PDB entry 2ZS6 | X-ray diffraction, 2.60 A resolution | chains A and B

[Chain A]
Name: Hemagglutinin components HA3
Source organism: Clostridium botulinum
Notes: fragment: HA3a
UniProtKB: P46085 (HA70_CLOBO); numbering as in UniProt (aligned over 1-184)
Amino-acid sequence (205 residues; numbered -20 to 184; the number before each row is that of its first residue; numbers below 1 keep their minus sign (Ile-20 is residue -20)):
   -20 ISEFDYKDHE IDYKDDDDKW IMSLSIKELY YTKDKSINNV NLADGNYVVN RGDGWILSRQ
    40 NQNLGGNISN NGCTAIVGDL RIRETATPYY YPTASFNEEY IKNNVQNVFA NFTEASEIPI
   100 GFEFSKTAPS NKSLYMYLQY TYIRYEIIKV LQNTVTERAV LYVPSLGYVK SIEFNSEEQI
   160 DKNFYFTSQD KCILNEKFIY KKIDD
Not modelled in the structure: -20 to 7
Differences from the reference sequence: expression tag (-20 to 0)

[Chain B]
Name: Hemagglutinin components HA3
Source organism: Clostridium botulinum
Notes: fragment: HA3b
UniProtKB: P46085 (HA70_CLOBO); numbering as in UniProt (aligned over 204-623)
Amino-acid sequence (420 residues; row label = number of the first residue in the row):
   204 QTILPYPNGL YVINKGDGYM RTNDKDLIGT LLIESSTSGS IIQPRLRNTT RPLFNTSNPT
   264 IFSQEYTEAR LNDAFNIQLF NTSTTLFKFV EEAPTNKNIS MKVYNTYEKY ELINYQNGNI
   324 DDKAEYYLPS LGKCEVSDAP SPQAPVVETP VDQDGFIQTG PNENIIVGVI NPSENIEEIS
   384 TPIPDDYTYN IPTSIQNNAC YVLFKVNTTG VYKITTKNNL PPLIIYEAIG SSNRNMNSNN
   444 LSNDNIKAIK YITGLNRSDA KSYLIVSLFK DKNYYIRIPQ ISSSTTSQLI FKRELGNISD
   504 LADSTVNILD NLNTSGTHYY TRQSPDVGNY ISYQLTIPGD FNNIASSIFS FRTRNNQGIG
   564 TLYRLTESIN GYNLITINNY SDLLNNVEPI SLLNGATYIF RVKVTELNNY NIIFDAYRNS

[Chain A / chain B interface]
Contacting residue pairs - 122 pairs, chain A then chain B:
  Leu8(A) - Tyr209(B)
  Leu8(A) - Ile369(B)
  Leu8(A) - Lys453(B)
  Tyr9(A) - Lys453(B)
  Tyr10(A) - Glu430(B)
  Tyr10(A) - Ala431(B)  hydrogen bond (side chain-backbone)
  Tyr10(A) - Ile432(B)  hydrophobic
  Tyr10(A) - Gly433(B)  hydrogen bond (side chain-backbone)
  Tyr10(A) - Ser434(B)  hydrogen bond (side chain-backbone)
  Tyr10(A) - Ser435(B)  hydrogen bond (side chain-backbone)
  Tyr10(A) - Lys453(B)
  Tyr10(A) - Lys475(B)
  Thr11(A) - Lys475(B)  hydrogen bond (backbone-side chain)
  Lys12(A) - Phe472(B)
  Asp13(A) - Thr412(B)
  Asp13(A) - Phe472(B)
  Asp13(A) - Asp474(B)
  Lys14(A) - Thr412(B)
  Lys14(A) - Phe472(B)
  Ser37(A) - Gly433(B)
  Ser37(A) - Arg437(B)
  Arg38(A) - Asp276(B)  hydrogen bond (side chain-backbone)
  Arg38(A) - Ala277(B)  hydrogen bond (side chain-backbone)
  Arg38(A) - Phe278(B)
  Arg38(A) - Ile432(B)
  Arg38(A) - Ala451(B)
  Gln39(A) - Phe278(B)
  Gln39(A) - Asn279(B)
  Gln41(A) - Asn217(B)  hydrogen bond
  Gln41(A) - Glu311(B)  hydrogen bond
  Gln41(A) - Tyr313(B)
  Gln41(A) - Glu366(B)  hydrogen bond
  Asn42(A) - Phe278(B)  hydrogen bond (side chain-backbone)
  Asn42(A) - Asn279(B)
  Asn42(A) - Ile280(B)  hydrogen bond (side chain-backbone)
  Asn42(A) - Leu331(B)
  Leu43(A) - Thr288(B)
  Leu43(A) - Leu334(B)
  Gly44(A) - Asp220(B)
  Gly44(A) - Glu311(B)
  Gly44(A) - Ser333(B)
  Gly44(A) - Leu334(B)
  Gly45(A) - Asp220(B)  hydrogen bond (backbone-side chain)
  Gly45(A) - Ser333(B)  hydrogen bond (backbone-side chain)
  Gly45(A) - Leu334(B)  hydrogen bond (backbone-backbone)
  Gly45(A) - Gly335(B)
  Asn46(A) - Phe292(B)
  Asn46(A) - Leu334(B)  hydrogen bond (side chain-backbone)
  Asn46(A) - Gly335(B)
  Ile47(A) - Gly221(B)
  Ile47(A) - Phe292(B)
  Ile47(A) - Gly335(B)  hydrogen bond (backbone-backbone)
  Ile47(A) - Lys336(B)
  Ile47(A) - Cys337(B)  hydrogen bond (backbone-backbone)
  Ile47(A) - Thr362(B)
  Ile47(A) - Gly363(B)
  Ser48(A) - Cys337(B)
  Asn49(A) - Cys337(B)
  Asn49(A) - Glu338(B)  hydrogen bond
  Asn49(A) - Val339(B)  hydrogen bond (side chain-backbone)
  Asn50(A) - Val339(B)
  Gly51(A) - Glu294(B)
  Cys52(A) - Phe292(B)  hydrophobic
  Cys52(A) - Val293(B)
  Cys52(A) - Glu294(B)
  Cys52(A) - Cys337(B)  hydrophobic
  Thr53(A) - Lys291(B)
  Thr53(A) - Phe292(B)
  Thr53(A) - Val293(B)  hydrogen bond (backbone-backbone)
  Ala54(A) - Lys291(B)
  Ile55(A) - Phe290(B)
  Ile55(A) - Lys291(B)  hydrogen bond (backbone-backbone)
  Ile55(A) - Val293(B)  hydrophobic
  Val56(A) - Leu289(B)
  Gly57(A) - Thr288(B)
  Gly57(A) - Leu289(B)  hydrogen bond (backbone-backbone)
  Asp58(A) - Thr287(B)  hydrogen bond
  Asp58(A) - Thr288(B)  hydrogen bond
  Leu59(A) - Thr287(B)
  Thr64(A) - Thr287(B)
  Tyr68(A) - Asn279(B)  hydrogen bond
  Tyr70(A) - Arg437(B)  hydrogen bond
  Tyr70(A) - Asn438(B)
  Tyr70(A) - Asp447(B)
  Pro71(A) - Asn438(B)  hydrogen bond (backbone-side chain)
  Thr72(A) - Met439(B)
  Ala73(A) - Asn440(B)
  Tyr114(A) - Asp220(B)  hydrogen bond
  Tyr114(A) - Pro364(B)
  Leu117(A) - Thr288(B)
  Arg123(A) - Asn436(B)
  Arg123(A) - Arg437(B)
  Val134(A) - Met439(B)
  Thr135(A) - Met439(B)
  Thr135(A) - Asn440(B)
  Thr135(A) - Ser441(B)  hydrogen bond (backbone-side chain)
  Glu136(A) - Met439(B)
  Arg137(A) - Arg437(B)
  Arg137(A) - Asn438(B)
  Arg137(A) - Met439(B)  hydrogen bond (backbone-backbone)
  Val139(A) - Arg437(B)
  Val139(A) - Asn438(B)
  Phe153(A) - Thr362(B)
  Phe153(A) - Gly363(B)
  Phe153(A) - Pro364(B)
  Ser155(A) - Asn365(B)  hydrogen bond (backbone-side chain)
  Glu156(A) - Asn365(B)
  Glu157(A) - Asn365(B)  hydrogen bond (backbone-side chain)
  Ile159(A) - Pro364(B)  hydrophobic
  Ile159(A) - Asn365(B)
  Tyr164(A) - Pro364(B)
  Tyr164(A) - Asn365(B)  hydrogen bond (side chain-backbone)
  Tyr164(A) - Glu366(B)
  Tyr164(A) - Ile368(B)  hydrophobic
  Phe165(A) - Phe278(B)  hydrophobic
  Phe165(A) - Ile368(B)  hydrophobic
  Ser167(A) - Ile432(B)
  Ser167(A) - Gly433(B)  hydrogen bond (backbone-backbone)
  Gln168(A) - Ser435(B)
  Gln168(A) - Asn436(B)  hydrogen bond
  Asp169(A) - Asn436(B)
  Asp169(A) - Arg437(B)  salt bridge
Other interface residues (no listed pair), chain A (60 interface residues in all): Asn17, Glu102, Tyr119, Ala138, Asn154, Gln158, Lys161
Other interface residues (no listed pair), chain B (60 interface residues in all): Asn275, Gln281, Leu282, Thr309, Val370, Ile449, Lys473

[Summary]
The chain A/chain B interface involves 60 residues from each chain; the contacts include 36 hydrogen bonds and
1 salt bridge. Polar pairs include Asp169(A)-Arg437(B), Tyr10(A)-Ala431(B) and Tyr10(A)-Gly433(B).
Here chain A is Hemagglutinin components HA3 and chain B is Hemagglutinin components HA3, both from
Clostridium botulinum. Entry 2ZS6 (HA3 subcomponent of botulinum type C progenitor toxin) was determined by
X-ray diffraction, deposited together with 2ZOE.
